6DQL - chains A and B of the 3 polymer chains in the assembly; structure by X-ray diffraction, 3.30 A resolution.

# Chain A (and B)
Protein: Regulator of Proteinase B RopB
Organism: Streptococcus pyogenes
Notes: chain B of this document is another copy of the same molecule, construct and numbering; everything in this record applies to it too
Reference sequence: D3KVD8 (D3KVD8_STRPY); residues 56-280 here = UniProt positions 56-280
Chain sequence (233 residues; numbered 56 to 288; the number before each row is that of its first residue):
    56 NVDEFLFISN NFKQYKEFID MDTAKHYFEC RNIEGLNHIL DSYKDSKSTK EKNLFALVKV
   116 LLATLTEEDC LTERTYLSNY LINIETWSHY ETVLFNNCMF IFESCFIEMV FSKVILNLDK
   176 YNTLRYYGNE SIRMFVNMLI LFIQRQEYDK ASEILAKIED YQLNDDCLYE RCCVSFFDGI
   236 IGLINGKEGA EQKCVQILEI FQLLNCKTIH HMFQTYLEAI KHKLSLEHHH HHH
Unresolved in the structure: 283-288 (chain B: 282-288)
Differences from the reference sequence: expression tag (281-288)
From the paper describing this entry:
  - binding site for SpeB-inducing peptide (SIP): Phe155, Arg188, Val191, Asn192, Ile195, Gln199, Met267, Phe268, Tyr271, Lys278
  - mutagenesis - H144A, N152A, Y182A, E185A: decreased binding to SpeB-inducing peptide (SIP)
  - mutagenesis - H144A, N152A, Y182A, E185A, R188A, M267A: decreased signaling
  - contacts within the chain: His144-Tyr176
  - allosteric site: His144
  - mutagenesis - Y181A, H277A: unchanged signaling
  - mutagenesis - H144A: decreased stability
  - mutagenesis - H277A: unchanged stability in response to pH

# Chain A / chain B interface
Residue-residue contacts (28):
  Asn56(A) with Phe73(B); Ser143(B), hydrogen bond; His144(B), hydrogen bond (side chain-backbone); Tyr145(B), hydrogen bond (side chain-backbone); Lys175(B)
  Val57(A) with His144(B); Tyr176(B)
  Asp58(A) with Lys175(B)
  Phe60(A) with Tyr70(B), hydrophobic; Phe73(B), hydrophobic; His144(B)
  Phe62(A) with Phe62(B), hydrophobic
  Ile63(A) with Tyr70(B), hydrophobic
  Ser64(A) with Tyr70(B)
  Phe67(A) with Phe67(B), hydrophobic; Tyr70(B), hydrophobic
  Tyr70(A) with Phe60(B), hydrophobic; Ile63(B), hydrophobic; Ser64(B); Phe67(B), hydrophobic
  Phe73(A) with Asn56(B); Phe60(B), hydrophobic
  Ser143(A) with Asn56(B), hydrogen bond
  His144(A) with Asn56(B); Val57(B)
  Tyr145(A) with Asn56(B)
  Lys175(A) with Asn56(B)
  Tyr176(A) with Val57(B)
Other interface residues (no listed pair), chain A (19 interface residues in all): Glu59, Asn66, Ile74, Leu179
Other interface residues (no listed pair), chain B (19 interface residues in all): Asp58, Glu59, Asn66, Ile74, Leu179

# Summary
The chain A/chain B interface involves 19 residues from each chain, with 4 hydrogen bonds. Among the polar
pairs are Asn56(A)-Ser143(B), Asn56(A)-His144(B) and Asn56(A)-Tyr145(B). The paper reports a binding site for
SpeB-inducing peptide (SIP) at Phe155(A), Arg188(A) and Val191(A) among others; H144A, N152A and Y182A of
chain A, among others, reduce signaling; 8 substitutions were tested in all.
Chain A and chain B are both Regulator of Proteinase B RopB (Streptococcus pyogenes); the structure, Crystal
structure of Regulator of Proteinase B RopB complexed with SIP, was determined by X-ray diffraction.
